Entry 4L6T (X-ray diffraction, 1.86 A resolution); this record covers chains A and C of the 6 polymer chains in the assembly.

[Chain A]
Name: ECXA
Source organism: Escherichia coli
Notes: EC 3.4.24.-
UniProtKB: Q8GAV4 (Q8GAV4_ECOLX); aligned to UniProt positions 21-284 over residues 21-284 (the alignment contains insertions or deletions, so no single offset holds)
Chain sequence (266 residues; each row starts with the number of its first residue):
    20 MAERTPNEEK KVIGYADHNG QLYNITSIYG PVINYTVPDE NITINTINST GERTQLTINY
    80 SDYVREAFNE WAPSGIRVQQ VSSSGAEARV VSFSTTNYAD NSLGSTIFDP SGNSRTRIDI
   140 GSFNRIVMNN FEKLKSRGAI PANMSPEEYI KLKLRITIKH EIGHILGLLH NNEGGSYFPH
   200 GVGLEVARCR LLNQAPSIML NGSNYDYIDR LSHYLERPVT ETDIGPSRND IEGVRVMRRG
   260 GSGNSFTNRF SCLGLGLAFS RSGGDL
Unresolved in the structure: 20, 68-71, 103-107, 279-285
Disulfide bonds: C208-C271
Construct notes: initiating methionine (20)
Bound ions: Zn2+: H179, H183, H189
Reported in the primary citation:
  - Zn2+ coordination: H189
  - catalytic residues: E180 (proposed by the authors, not directly observed)

[Chain C]
Name: ECXB
Source organism: Escherichia coli
UniProtKB: Q8GAV3 (Q8GAV3_ECOLX); numbering as in UniProt (aligned over 23-125)
Chain sequence (112 residues; row label = number of the first residue in the row):
    22 MTPQNITDLC NEYQNTMIYS LNKEIATYTE SLAGKREMVI ISFSNGATFQ VEVPGSQHLE
    82 SQKRPLERMK DTLRAAYFTG IKISKLCAWT NKSPNSIAAI ELSNLEHHHH HH
Unresolved in the structure: 127-133
Disulfide bonds: C31-C108
Construct notes: initiating methionine (22); expression tag (126-133)

[Chain A / chain C interface]
Pairs across the interface (11; chain A residue first):
  A21(A) with K103(C)
  E22(A) with N125(C); L126(C)
  R23(A) with N125(C)
  L210(A) with T100(C)
  L211(A) with T100(C)
  L274(A) with F99(C)
  A277(A) with R95(C), hydrogen bond (backbone-side chain); A96(C); F99(C), hydrophobic
  F278(A) with A96(C), hydrophobic
Other interface residues (no listed pair), chain C (9 interface residues in all): D92, I102

[Overview]
The interface between chain A and chain C involves 8 residues on one side and 9 on the other, with 1 hydrogen
bond. The hydrogen-bonded pair is A277(A)-R95(C). H179(A), H183(A) and H189(A) coordinate Zn2+. From the
paper: the catalytic residue E180(A); Zn2+ coordination by H189(A).
Chain A is ECXA and chain C is ECXB, both from Escherichia coli; the structure, GM1 bound form of the ECX AB5
holotoxin, was determined by X-ray diffraction (same publication as 4L63).
